1R5A - chain A; structure by X-ray diffraction, 2.50 A resolution.

# Chain A
Molecule: glutathione transferase
Organism: Anopheles cracens
Notes: EC 2.5.1.18
UniProtKB: Q9GQG7 (Q9GQG7_9DIPT); residues 1-218 here = UniProt positions 1-218
Sequence (218 residues; row label = number of the first residue in the row):
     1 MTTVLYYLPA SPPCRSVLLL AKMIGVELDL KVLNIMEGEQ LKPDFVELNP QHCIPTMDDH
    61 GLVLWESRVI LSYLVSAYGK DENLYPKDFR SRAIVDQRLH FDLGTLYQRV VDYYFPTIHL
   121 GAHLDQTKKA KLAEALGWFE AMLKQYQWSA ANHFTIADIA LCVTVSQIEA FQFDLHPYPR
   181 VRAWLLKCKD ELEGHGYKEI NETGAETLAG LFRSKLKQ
Not modelled in the structure: 1, 216-218
Bound ions: Cu ion: T2, H60
Small-molecule neighbours: glutathione sulfonic acid (GTS): S11, P12, P13, I35, Q40, Q51, H52, C53, I54, P55, E66, S67, R68, L103, F115
From the paper describing this entry:
  - catalytic residues: S11 (proposed by the authors, not directly observed)
  - binding site for glutathione sulfonic acid: S11

# Summary
Ligands of chain A: glutathione sulfonic acid. T2 and H60 form the Cu ion site. The paper reports the
catalytic residue S11; a binding site for glutathione sulfonic acid at S11.
Chain A is glutathione transferase (Anopheles cracens); the structure, Glutathione S-transferase, was
determined by X-ray diffraction, deposited together with 1V2A.
